PDB entry 9AS8 | electron microscopy, 2.54 A resolution | chains C and E of the 5 polymer chains in the assembly

Chain C:
Name: Guanine nucleotide-binding protein G(I)/G(S)/G(T) subunit beta-1
Source organism: Homo sapiens
Reference sequence: P62873 (GBB1_HUMAN); numbering as in UniProt (aligned over 2-340)
Sequence (358 residues; row label = number of the first residue in the row; numbers below 1 keep their minus sign (Met-17 is residue -17)):
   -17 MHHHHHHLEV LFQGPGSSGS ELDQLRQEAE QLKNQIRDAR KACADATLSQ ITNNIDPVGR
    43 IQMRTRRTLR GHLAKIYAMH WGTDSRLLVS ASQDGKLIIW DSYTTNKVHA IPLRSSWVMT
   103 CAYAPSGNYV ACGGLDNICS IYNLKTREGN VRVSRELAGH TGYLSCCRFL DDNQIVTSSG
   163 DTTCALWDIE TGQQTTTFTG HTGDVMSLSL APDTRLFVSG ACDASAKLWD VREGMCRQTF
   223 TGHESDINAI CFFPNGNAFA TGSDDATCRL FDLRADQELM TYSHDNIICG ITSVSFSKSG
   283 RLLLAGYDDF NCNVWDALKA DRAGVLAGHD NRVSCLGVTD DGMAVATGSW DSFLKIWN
Not modelled in the structure: -17 to 2
Construct notes: expression tag (-17 to 1)
UniProt features mapped onto this chain:
  - modified residue: Ser2 (N-acetylserine), His266 (Phosphohistidine)
  - natural variant: Leu30 (L30F: In MRD42; uncertain significance), Arg52 (R52G: In MRD42), Gly64 (G64V: In MRD42), Asp76 (D76E: In MRD42; D76G: In MRD42), Gly77 (G77S: In MRD42), Lys78 (K78R: In MRD42), Ile80 (I80N: In MRD42; I80T: In MRD42), His91 (H91R: In MRD42; uncertain significance), Ala92 (A92T: In MRD42), Pro94 (P94S: In MRD42), Leu95 (L95P: In MRD42), Arg96 (R96L: In MRD42), 5 further natural variant entries in UniProt

Chain E:
Name: single chain Fab (svFv16)
Source organism: Homo sapiens
Notes: antibody fragment or engineered binder
Sequence (267 residues; numbered 1 to 255 plus 17 insertion-coded residues; 5 numbers in that range are skipped by the numbering (no residue carries them; nothing is unmodelled there); the number before each row is that of its first residue; a row labelled like 119A-119Q holds insertion residues (119A, then the next letters in order)):
     1 DVQLVESGGG LVQPGGSRKL SCSASGFAFS SFGMHWVRQA PEKGLEWVAY ISSGSGTIYY
    61 ADTVKGRFTI SRDDPKNTLF LQMTSLRSED TAMYYCVRSI YYYGSSPFDF WGQGTTLTV
119A-119Q SSGGGGSGGGGSGGGGS
   125 DIVMTQATSS VPVTPGESVS ISCRSSKSLL HSNGNTYLYW FLQRPGQSPQ LLIYRMSNLA
   185 SGVPDRFSGS GSGTAFTLTI SRLEAEDVGV YYCMQHLEYP LTFGAGTKLE LKAAALEVLF
   245 QGPHHHHHHH H
Not modelled in the structure: 1, 36, 119A-119Q, 236-255
Disulfide bonds: Cys22-Cys96, Cys147-Cys217

Interface between chain C and chain E:
Residue-residue contacts (15):
  Asp66(C) - Tyr103(E)
  Arg68(C) - Tyr103(E)
  Leu69(C) - Tyr103(E)  hydrophobic
  Asp83(C) - Tyr103(E)
  Val90(C) - Tyr102(E)  hydrophobic
  His91(C) - Tyr102(E)
  Arg129(C) - Val2(E)
  Arg129(C) - Phe110(E)
  Glu130(C) - Val2(E)
  Glu130(C) - Gly26(E)
  Glu130(C) - Phe27(E)
  Glu130(C) - Ala28(E)  hydrogen bond (backbone-backbone)
  Glu130(C) - Phe32(E)
  Gly131(C) - Phe32(E)
  Asn132(C) - Ala28(E)
Interface residues without a listed pair, chain E (10 interface residues in all): Ser31, Arg98

Summary:
Chain C and chain E each contribute 10 residues to their interface; the contacts include 1 hydrogen bond. The
hydrogen-bonded pair Glu130(C)-Ala28(E) is a backbone contact.
Here chain C is Guanine nucleotide-binding protein G(I)/G(S)/G(T) subunit beta-1 and chain E is single chain
Fab (svFv16), both from Homo sapiens. Entry 9AS8 (Global reconstruction of 5-HT2AR bound to psilocin in
complex with a mini-Gq protein and scFv16 obtained ...) was determined by electron microscopy, deposited
together with 9ARY, 9AS0, 9AS2, 9AS4, 9AS6 and 9ASA.
